Entry 6MZB (electron microscopy, 3.40 A resolution); this record covers chains A and C of the 4 polymer chains in the assembly.

== Chain A ==
Protein: Rod cGMP-specific 3', 5'-cyclic phosphodiesterase subunit alpha
From: Bos taurus
Notes: EC 3.1.4.35
UniProt: P11541 (PDE6A_BOVIN); residues 1-859 here = UniProt positions 1-859
Sequence (859 residues; each row starts with the number of its first residue):
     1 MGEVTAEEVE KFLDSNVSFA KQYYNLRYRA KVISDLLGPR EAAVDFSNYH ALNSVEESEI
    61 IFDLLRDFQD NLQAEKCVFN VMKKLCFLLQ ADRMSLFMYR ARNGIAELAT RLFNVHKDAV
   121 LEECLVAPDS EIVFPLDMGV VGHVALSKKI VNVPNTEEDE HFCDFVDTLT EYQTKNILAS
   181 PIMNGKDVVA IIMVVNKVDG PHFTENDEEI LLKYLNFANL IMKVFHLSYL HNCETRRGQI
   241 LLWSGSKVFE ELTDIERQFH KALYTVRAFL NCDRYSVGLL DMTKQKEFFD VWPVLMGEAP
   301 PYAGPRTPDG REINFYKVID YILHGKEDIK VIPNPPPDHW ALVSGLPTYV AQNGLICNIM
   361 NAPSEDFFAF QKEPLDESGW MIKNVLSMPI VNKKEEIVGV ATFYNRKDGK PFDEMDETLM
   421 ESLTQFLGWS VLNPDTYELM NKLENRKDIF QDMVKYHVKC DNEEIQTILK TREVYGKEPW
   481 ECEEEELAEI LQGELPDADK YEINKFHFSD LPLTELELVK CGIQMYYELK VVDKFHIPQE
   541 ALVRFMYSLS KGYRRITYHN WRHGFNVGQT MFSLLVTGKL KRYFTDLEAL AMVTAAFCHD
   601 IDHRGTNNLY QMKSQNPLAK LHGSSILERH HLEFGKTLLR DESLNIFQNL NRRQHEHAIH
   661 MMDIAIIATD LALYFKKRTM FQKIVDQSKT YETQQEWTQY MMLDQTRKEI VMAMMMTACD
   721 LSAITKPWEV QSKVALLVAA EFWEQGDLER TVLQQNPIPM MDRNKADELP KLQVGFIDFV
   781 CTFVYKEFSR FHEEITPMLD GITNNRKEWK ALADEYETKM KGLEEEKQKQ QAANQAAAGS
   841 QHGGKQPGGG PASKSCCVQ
Disordered / not traced: 1-7, 828-859
Curated features (UniProtKB/Swiss-Prot):
  - active site: His559 (Proton donor)
  - binding site (a divalent metal cation): His563, His599, Asp600, Asp720
  - modified residue: Gly2 (N-acetylglycine), Cys856 (Cysteine methyl ester)
  - lipidation: Cys856 (S-farnesyl cysteine)
Metal / ion sites: Zn2+: His563, His599, Asp600, Asp720; Mg2+ near Asp600 (its only coordinating residue here)
Small-molecule neighbours: guanosine-3',5'-monophosphate (35G): Arg93, Met94, Ser95, Phe97, Phe113, Asn114, Phe134, Val140, Val141, Phe162, Cys163, Val166, Asp167, Thr170, Tyr172, Thr174, Ile177, Met193, Val195
From the paper describing this entry:
  - binding site for guanosine-3',5'-monophosphate: Ser95, Phe113, Asn114, Phe134, Val140, Val166, Tyr172, Thr174, Met193
  - contacts within the chain: Arg93-Asn114
  - conformationally variable residues (loop rearrangement): Thr606 to Arg629

== Chain C ==
Protein: Retinal rod rhodopsin-sensitive cGMP 3', 5'-cyclic phosphodiesterase subunit gamma
From: Bos taurus
Notes: EC 3.1.4.35
UniProt: P04972 (CNRG_BOVIN); numbering as in UniProt (aligned over 1-87)
Sequence (87 residues; row label = number of the first residue in the row):
     1 MNLEPPKAEI RSATRVMGGP VTPRKGPPKF KQRQTRQFKS KPPKKGVQGF GDDIPGMEGL
    61 GTDITVICPW EAFNHLELHE LAQYGII
Disordered / not traced: 1-9, 42-71
Curated features (UniProtKB/Swiss-Prot):
  - modified residue: Met1 (N-acetylmethionine)

== Interface between chain A and chain C ==
Pairs across the interface - 66 pairs, chain A then chain C:
  Asn103(A) - Lys29(C)
  Asn103(A) - Phe30(C)
  Asn103(A) - Lys31(C)
  Gly104(A) - Lys31(C)
  Phe113(A) - Thr14(C)
  Asn114(A) - Ala13(C)  hydrogen bond (side chain-backbone)
  Glu123(A) - Ala13(C)
  Val126(A) - Ala13(C)  hydrophobic
  Val126(A) - Thr14(C)
  Pro128(A) - Pro20(C)
  Asp129(A) - Gly18(C)
  Asp129(A) - Gly19(C)
  Asp129(A) - Pro20(C)
  Ser130(A) - Val16(C)  hydrogen bond (side chain-backbone)
  Ser130(A) - Met17(C)
  Glu131(A) - Pro20(C)
  Glu131(A) - Val21(C)
  Ile132(A) - Val21(C)
  Val133(A) - Val21(C)  hydrogen bond (backbone-backbone)
  Val133(A) - Thr22(C)
  Val133(A) - Pro23(C)
  Phe134(A) - Pro23(C)  hydrophobic
  Pro135(A) - Pro23(C)
  Pro135(A) - Arg24(C)
  Asp137(A) - Arg24(C)  salt bridge
  Met138(A) - Pro23(C)  hydrophobic
  Met138(A) - Arg24(C)
  Phe165(A) - Val21(C)  hydrophobic
  Phe165(A) - Pro23(C)  hydrophobic
  Leu169(A) - Thr14(C)
  Thr170(A) - Thr14(C)
  Glu171(A) - Arg15(C)
  Tyr349(A) - Phe30(C)
  Gly354(A) - Arg33(C)
  Leu355(A) - Phe30(C)  hydrophobic
  Leu355(A) - Lys31(C)
  Leu355(A) - Gln32(C)
  Ile356(A) - Lys31(C)  hydrogen bond (backbone-backbone)
  Ile356(A) - Gln32(C)
  Ile356(A) - Arg33(C)
  Cys357(A) - Phe30(C)  hydrophobic
  Asn358(A) - Phe30(C)
  Asn361(A) - Pro20(C)  hydrogen bond (side chain-backbone)
  Phe368(A) - Phe30(C)  hydrophobic
  Pro389(A) - Arg33(C)
  Val391(A) - Arg33(C)
  Glu395(A) - Arg33(C)
  Glu417(A) - Lys31(C)  salt bridge
  Gln425(A) - Gln34(C)
  Gln425(A) - Phe38(C)
  Trp429(A) - Phe38(C)  hydrophobic
  Asn607(A) - Gly85(C)
  Leu609(A) - Gly85(C)
  Leu609(A) - Ile87(C)
  Leu671(A) - Ile86(C)  hydrophobic
  Phe675(A) - Ile86(C)  hydrophobic
  Lys676(A) - Ala72(C)
  Lys676(A) - Phe73(C)
  Ile758(A) - Gln83(C)
  Ile758(A) - Tyr84(C)
  Met760(A) - Gln83(C)
  Met760(A) - Tyr84(C)  hydrophobic
  Gly775(A) - Tyr84(C)  hydrogen bond (backbone-side chain)
  Phe776(A) - Tyr84(C)
  Phe779(A) - Leu81(C)  hydrophobic
  Phe779(A) - Tyr84(C)  hydrophobic
Interface residues without a listed pair, chain A (53 interface residues in all): Thr110, Met360, Ser364, Glu365, Glu421, Ala672, Pro759, Leu772, Val780
Interface residues without a listed pair, chain C (34 interface residues in all): Arg11, Ser12, Lys25, Pro28, Asn74, Glu80, Ala82

== Summary ==
53 residues of chain A face 34 of chain C across their interface; the contacts include 6 hydrogen bonds and 2
salt bridges. Polar contacts include Asp137(A)-Arg24(C), Glu417(A)-Lys31(C) and Asn114(A)-Ala13(C). Bound to
chain A: guanosine-3',5'-monophosphate. From the paper: a binding site for guanosine-3',5'-monophosphate at
Ser95(A), Phe113(A) and Asn114(A) among others; conformational variability at Thr606(A).
Here chain A is Rod cGMP-specific 3', 5'-cyclic phosphodiesterase subunit alpha and chain C is Retinal rod
rhodopsin-sensitive cGMP 3', 5'-cyclic phosphodiesterase subunit gamma, both from Bos taurus. Entry 6MZB
(Cryo-EM structure of phosphodiesterase 6) was determined by electron microscopy.
